PDB entry 5YRO | X-ray diffraction, 2.40 A resolution | chains A and B of the 3 polymer chains in the assembly

[Chain A]
Name: GTP-binding nuclear protein Ran
Organism: Homo sapiens
Reference sequence: P62826 (RAN_HUMAN); numbering as in UniProt (aligned over 1-216)
Chain sequence (216 residues; numbered 1 to 216; the number before each row is that of its first residue):
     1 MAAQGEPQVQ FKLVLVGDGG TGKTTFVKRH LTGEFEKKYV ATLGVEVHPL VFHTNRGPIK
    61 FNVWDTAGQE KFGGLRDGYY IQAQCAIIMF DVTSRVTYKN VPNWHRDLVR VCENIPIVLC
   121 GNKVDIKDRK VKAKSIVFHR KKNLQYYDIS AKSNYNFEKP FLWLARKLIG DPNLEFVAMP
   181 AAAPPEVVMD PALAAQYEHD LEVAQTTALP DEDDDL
Unresolved in the structure: 1-7
Sequence notes: engineered mutation Ala182 (Leu in P62826)
Swiss-Prot annotation at these positions:
  - region: Lys37 to Val45 (Switch-I), Gly68 to Gln84 (Switch-II), Asp211 to Leu216 (Interaction with RANBP1)
  - binding site (GTP): Asp18 to Thr25, Glu36 to Thr42, Gly68, Asn122 to Asp125, Ser150 to Lys152
  - site: Gln69 (Essential for GTP hydrolysis)
  - modified residue: Ala2 (N-acetylalanine), Thr24 (Phosphothreonine), Lys37 (N6-acetyllysine), Lys60 (N6-acetyllysine), Lys71 (N6-acetyllysine), Lys99 (N6-acetyllysine), Lys134 (N6-acetyllysine), Lys159 (N6-acetyllysine)
  - cross-link (Glycyl lysine isopeptide (Lys-Gly)): Lys71 (interchain with G-Cter in SUMO2), Lys152 (interchain with G-Cter in SUMO2)
Ion coordination: Mg2+: Thr24 (together with GTP)
Residues lining bound ligands: GTP (guanosine-5'-triphosphate): Asp18, Gly19, Gly20, Thr21, Gly22, Lys23, Thr24, Thr25, Phe35, Glu36, Lys37, Lys38, Tyr39, Val40, Ala41, Thr42, Thr66, Ala67, Gly68, Gln69, Asn122, Lys123, Asp125, Ile126, Ser150, Ala151, Lys152

[Chain B]
Name: Ran-specific GTPase-activating protein 1
Organism: Saccharomyces cerevisiae (strain ATCC 204508 / S288c)
Reference sequence: P41920 (YRB1_YEAST); residues 62-201 here = UniProt positions 62-201
Chain sequence (140 residues; each row starts with the number of its first residue):
    62 DIHFEPVVHL EKVDVKTMEE DEEVLYKVRA KLFRFDADAK EWKERGTGDC KFLKNKKTNK
   122 VRILMRRDKT LKICANHIIA PEYTLKPNVG SDRSWVYACT ADIAEGEAEA FTFAIRFGSK
   182 ENADKFKEEF EKAQEINKKA
Unresolved in the structure: 62-77, 201

[Chain A / chain B interface]
Contacting residue pairs - 93 pairs, chain A then chain B:
  Arg29(A) - Glu105(B)  salt bridge
  Thr32(A) - Arg95(B)
  Thr32(A) - Glu105(B)
  Thr32(A) - Arg106(B)
  Thr32(A) - Arg128(B)  hydrogen bond (backbone-side chain)
  Gly33(A) - Glu105(B)
  Gly33(A) - Arg106(B)
  Gly33(A) - Arg128(B)
  Glu34(A) - Arg95(B)  salt bridge
  Glu34(A) - Lys104(B)  salt bridge
  Glu34(A) - Glu105(B)  hydrogen bond (backbone-backbone)
  Leu50(A) - Lys133(B)
  Val51(A) - Lys133(B)  hydrogen bond (backbone-side chain)
  Phe52(A) - Lys133(B)
  Phe157(A) - Lys130(B)
  Glu158(A) - Lys130(B)
  Phe176(A) - Lys130(B)
  Val177(A) - Leu132(B)
  Ala178(A) - Thr78(B)
  Ala178(A) - Arg127(B)
  Ala178(A) - Leu132(B)
  Met179(A) - Arg127(B)  hydrogen bond (backbone-side chain)
  Met179(A) - Lys133(B)
  Met179(A) - Ile134(B)  hydrogen bond (side chain-backbone)
  Pro180(A) - Thr78(B)
  Pro180(A) - Met79(B)  hydrophobic
  Ala181(A) - Thr78(B)  hydrogen bond (backbone-backbone)
  Ala181(A) - Met79(B)
  Ala181(A) - Arg123(B)  hydrogen bond (backbone-side chain)
  Ala181(A) - Leu125(B)  hydrophobic
  Ala181(A) - Arg127(B)
  Ala181(A) - Ile134(B)  hydrophobic
  Ala181(A) - Asn137(B)
  Ala182(A) - Arg123(B)  hydrogen bond (backbone-side chain)
  Ala182(A) - Asn137(B)
  Ala182(A) - Ile164(B)
  Pro184(A) - Arg123(B)
  Pro184(A) - Asn137(B)
  Pro184(A) - Ile139(B)
  Pro184(A) - Ile164(B)  hydrophobic
  Pro185(A) - Ile139(B)
  Pro185(A) - Ala162(B)  hydrophobic
  Pro185(A) - Ile164(B)
  Glu186(A) - Lys121(B)  salt bridge
  Glu186(A) - Ile139(B)
  Val187(A) - Thr161(B)
  Val187(A) - Ala162(B)  hydrophobic
  Met189(A) - Glu143(B)
  Met189(A) - Thr161(B)
  Tyr197(A) - Ala171(B)  hydrophobic
  Asp200(A) - Ala98(B)
  Leu201(A) - Val157(B)  hydrophobic
  Val203(A) - Phe96(B)  hydrophobic
  Ala204(A) - Phe96(B)  hydrophobic
  Ala204(A) - Trp103(B)  hydrogen bond (backbone-side chain)
  Ala204(A) - Asn149(B)
  Ala204(A) - Thr173(B)
  Gln205(A) - Lys147(B)
  Gln205(A) - Pro148(B)
  Gln205(A) - Asn149(B)
  Gln205(A) - Val150(B)  hydrogen bond (backbone-backbone)
  Thr206(A) - Val150(B)
  Thr207(A) - Phe96(B)
  Thr207(A) - Lys101(B)
  Thr207(A) - Trp103(B)  hydrogen bond (backbone-side chain)
  Thr207(A) - Asn149(B)
  Ala208(A) - Trp103(B)
  Ala208(A) - Asn149(B)
  Leu209(A) - Trp103(B)  hydrophobic
  Leu209(A) - Asn149(B)
  Leu209(A) - Ser155(B)
  Leu209(A) - Ala175(B)  hydrophobic
  Leu209(A) - Arg177(B)
  Pro210(A) - Phe94(B)  hydrophobic
  Pro210(A) - Trp103(B)
  Pro210(A) - Arg177(B)  hydrogen bond (backbone-side chain)
  Asp211(A) - Arg177(B)  hydrogen bond (backbone-side chain)
  Glu212(A) - Gly151(B)
  Glu212(A) - Ser152(B)  hydrogen bond
  Glu212(A) - Arg154(B)  salt bridge
  Glu212(A) - Arg177(B)  salt bridge
  Asp214(A) - Lys92(B)  salt bridge
  Asp214(A) - Arg154(B)  hydrogen bond (backbone-side chain)
  Asp215(A) - Arg154(B)
  Asp215(A) - Gly179(B)
  Leu216(A) - Arg90(B)
  Leu216(A) - Ala91(B)
  Leu216(A) - Lys92(B)  hydrogen bond (backbone-side chain)
  Leu216(A) - Thr108(B)
  Leu216(A) - Arg154(B)  hydrogen bond (backbone-side chain)
  Leu216(A) - Arg177(B)  hydrogen bond (backbone-side chain)
  Leu216(A) - Phe178(B)
  Leu216(A) - Gly179(B)
Also at the interface, not in a pair above, chain A (41 interface residues in all): His30, Phe35, Lys38, Ala183
Also at the interface, not in a pair above, chain B (51 interface residues in all): Glu102, Asp129, Thr131, His138, Tyr158, Ala159

[Overview]
41 residues of chain A and 51 residues of chain B are in contact, with 18 hydrogen bonds and 7 salt bridges.
Polar pairs include Arg29(A)-Glu105(B), Glu34(A)-Arg95(B) and Glu34(A)-Lys104(B). Ligands of chain A: GTP.
UniProt lists 23 GTP-binding residues on chain A.
Here chain A is GTP-binding nuclear protein Ran (Homo sapiens) and chain B is Ran-specific GTPase-activating
protein 1 (Saccharomyces cerevisiae (strain ATCC 204508 / S288c)). Entry 5YRO (RanL182A in complex with
RanBP1-CRM1) was determined by X-ray diffraction.
